Entry 4PKO (X-ray diffraction, 3.84 A resolution); this record covers chains V and W of the 28 polymer chains in the assembly.

[Chain V (and W)]
Protein: 10 kDa chaperonin
From: Escherichia coli
Notes: chain W of this document is another copy of the same molecule, construct and numbering; everything in this record applies to it too
UniProtKB: Q7BGE6 (Q7BGE6_ECOLX); numbering as in UniProt (aligned over 1-97)
Sequence (97 residues; numbered 1 to 97; the number before each row is that of its first residue):
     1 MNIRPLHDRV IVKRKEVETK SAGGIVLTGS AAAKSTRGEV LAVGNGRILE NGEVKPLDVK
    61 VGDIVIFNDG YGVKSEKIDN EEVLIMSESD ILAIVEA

[Interface between chain V and chain W]
Residue-residue contacts (20):
  Thr36(V) - Glu76(W)  hydrogen bond
  Arg37(V) - Glu76(W)  salt bridge
  Arg37(V) - Lys77(W)  hydrogen bond (side chain-backbone)
  Leu49(V) - Glu50(W)
  Glu50(V) - Glu50(W)
  Glu50(V) - Asn51(W)  hydrogen bond (side chain-backbone)
  Lys55(V) - Ile48(W)
  Lys55(V) - Glu53(W)
  Asp58(V) - His7(W)  salt bridge
  Ile66(V) - Glu76(W)
  Glu88(V) - His7(W)  salt bridge
  Ser89(V) - Arg9(W)  hydrogen bond (backbone-side chain)
  Leu92(V) - Leu6(W)
  Leu92(V) - Arg9(W)
  Ala93(V) - Arg4(W)
  Ile94(V) - Ile3(W)
  Ile94(V) - Arg4(W)  hydrogen bond (backbone-backbone)
  Glu96(V) - Met1(W)
  Glu96(V) - Asn2(W)
  Glu96(V) - Arg4(W)  salt bridge
Also at the interface, not in a pair above, chain V (19 interface residues in all): Ser21, Gly23, Val59, Ile91, Val95, Ala97
Also at the interface, not in a pair above, chain W (16 interface residues in all): Pro5, Lys74, Ile78

[Overview]
The interface between chain V and chain W involves 19 residues on one side and 16 on the other, with 5
hydrogen bonds and 4 salt bridges. Among the polar pairs are Arg37(V)-Glu76(W), Asp58(V)-His7(W) and
Glu88(V)-His7(W).
Both chains are 10 kDa chaperonin (Escherichia coli). Entry 4PKO (Crystal structure of the Football-shaped
GroEL-GroES2-(ADPBeFx)14 complex) was determined by X-ray diffraction, deposited together with 4PKN.
